PDB entry 5BSA | X-ray diffraction, 4.61 A resolution (low resolution: residue-level contacts below are approximate; hydrogen-bond / salt-bridge calls are withheld) | chains B and F of the 6 polymer chains in the assembly

== Chain B ==
Protein: Histone H3.2
Source organism: Xenopus laevis
Reference sequence: P84233 (H32_XENLA); residues 26-135 here correspond to UniProt positions 27-136 (UniProt number = residue number + 1)
Sequence (110 residues; each row starts with the number of its first residue):
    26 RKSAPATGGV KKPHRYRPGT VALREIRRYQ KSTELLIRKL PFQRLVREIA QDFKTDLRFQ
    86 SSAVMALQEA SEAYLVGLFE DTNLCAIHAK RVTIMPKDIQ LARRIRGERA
Not modelled in the structure: 26-59
UniProt features mapped onto this chain:
  - modified residue: Arg-26 (Citrulline), Lys-27 (N6,N6,N6-trimethyllysine), Ser-28 (ADP-ribosylserine), Lys-36 (N6,N6,N6-trimethyllysine), Lys-37 (N6-methyllysine), Tyr-41 (Phosphotyrosine), Lys-56 (N6,N6,N6-trimethyllysine), Ser-57 (Phosphoserine), Lys-64 (N6-(2-hydroxyisobutyryl)lysine), Lys-79 (N6,N6,N6-trimethyllysine), Thr-80 (Phosphothreonine), Ser-86 (Phosphoserine), Thr-107 (Phosphothreonine), Lys-115 (N6-acetyllysine), Lys-122 (N6-(2-hydroxyisobutyryl)lysine)
  - lipidation: Cys-110 (S-palmitoyl cysteine)
From the paper describing this entry:
  - mutagenesis - L126E/I130E: decreased binding to hSpt2(571-685)
  - mutagenesis - L126E/I130E: decreased binding to Protein SPT2 homolog (chain F)

== Chain F ==
Protein: Protein SPT2 homolog
Source organism: Homo sapiens
Reference sequence: Q68D10 (SPT2_HUMAN); residues 571-685 here = UniProt positions 571-685
Sequence (115 residues; row label = number of the first residue in the row):
   571 GPQRLPFPTG YKRQREYEEE DDDDDEYDSE MEDFIEDEGE PQEEMSKHIR EIFGYDRKKY
   631 KDESDYALRY MESSWKEQQK EEAKSLRLGM QEDLEEMRRE EEEMQRRRAK KLKRR
Not modelled in the structure: 571-603, 627-685
Modified residues: Mse-601, Mse-615, Mse-641, Mse-660, Mse-667, Mse-674 (selenomethionine)
Sequence notes: conflict Mse-615 (Ile in Q68D10)
UniProt features mapped onto this chain:
  - modified residue: Lys-582 (N6-acetyllysine), Ser-599 (Phosphoserine)
  - mutagenesis: Mse-641 (M641A: Strongly reduces affinity for histones), Glu-651 to Glu-652 (Strongly reduces affinity for histones), Leu-658 to Gly-659 (Strongly reduces affinity for histones), Glu-662 to Asp-663 (Strongly reduces affinity for histones)
From the paper describing this entry:
  - mutagenesis - L658A/G659N: abolished binding to Histone H3.2 (chain B)
  - mutagenesis - K650A, E671A: unchanged binding to Histone H3.2 (chain B)
  - mutagenesis - E651A/E652A: decreased binding to H3/H4
  - mutagenesis - K650A, E671A: unchanged binding to H3/H4 tetramer

== How chain B and chain F interact ==
Residue-residue contacts (5; chain B residue first):
  Ala-91(B) with Ile-619(F)
  Glu-94(B) with Ile-619(F)
  Ala-95(B) with Ile-619(F)
  Ala-98(B) with Phe-623(F)
  Tyr-99(B) with Phe-623(F)
Other interface residues (no listed pair), chain B (6 interface residues in all): Val-101
Other interface residues (no listed pair), chain F (4 interface residues in all): Ser-616, Tyr-625
From the paper, about this interface:
  - hot spots on chain F (mutagenesis) - E651A/E652A: abolished binding to Histone H3.2 (chain B)

== In short ==
6 residues of chain B and 4 residues of chain F are in contact. Curated annotation (UniProt) lists 7
mutagenesis sites on chain F. From the paper: L658A/G659N and E651A/E652A of chain F abolish binding to
Histone H3.2 (chain B); L126E/I130E of chain B reduce binding to hSpt2(571-685); 5 substitutions were tested
in all.
Here chain B is Histone H3.2 (Xenopus laevis) and chain F is Protein SPT2 homolog (Homo sapiens). Entry 5BSA
(Structure of histone H3/H4 in complex with Spt2) was determined by X-ray diffraction (same publication as
5BS7).
